3EF7 - chain A; structure by X-ray diffraction, 3.10 A resolution.

== Chain A ==
Molecule: Maltose-binding periplasmic protein, LINKER, Zona pellucida protein 3
Source organism: Escherichia coli (strain K12)
Notes: fragment: ZP3 ZP-N domain
UniProtKB: chimeric construct of P0AEX9, P10761: residues 2-368 from P0AEX9 (MALE_ECOLI) positions 27-393 (UniProt number = residue number + 25); residues 372-473 from P10761 positions 42-143 (UniProt number = residue number - 330)
Amino-acid sequence (481 residues; numbered 1 to 481; the number before each row is that of its first residue):
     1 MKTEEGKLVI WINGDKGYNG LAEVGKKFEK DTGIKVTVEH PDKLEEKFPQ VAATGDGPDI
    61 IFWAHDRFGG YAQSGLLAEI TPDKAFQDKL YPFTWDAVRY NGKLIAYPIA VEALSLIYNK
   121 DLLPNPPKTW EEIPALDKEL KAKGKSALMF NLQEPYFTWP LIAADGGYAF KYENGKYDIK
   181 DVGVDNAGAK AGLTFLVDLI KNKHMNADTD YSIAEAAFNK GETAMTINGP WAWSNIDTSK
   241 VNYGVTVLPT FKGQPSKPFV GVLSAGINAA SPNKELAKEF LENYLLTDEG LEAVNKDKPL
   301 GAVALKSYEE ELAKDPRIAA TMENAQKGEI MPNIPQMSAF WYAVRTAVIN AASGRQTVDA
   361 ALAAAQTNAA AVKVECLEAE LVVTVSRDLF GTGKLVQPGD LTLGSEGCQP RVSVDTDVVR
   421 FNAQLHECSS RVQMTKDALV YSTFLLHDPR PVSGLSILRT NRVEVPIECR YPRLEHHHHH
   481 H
Disordered / not traced: 449-461, 481
Sequence notes: initiating methionine (1); engineered mutation T3 (Ile28 in P0AEX9), A360 (Glu385 in P0AEX9), A363 (Lys388 in P0AEX9), A364 (Asp389 in P0AEX9), N368 (Arg393 in P0AEX9); expression tag (474-481)
Cystine bridges: C376-C469, C408-C428
Bound ions: Zn2+ site 1: M1 (shared with 3 residues of chain B); Zn2+ site 2: E4 (shared with 1 residue of chain B); Zn2+ site 3 near H40 (its only coordinating residue here); Zn2+ site 4: D56 (shared with 2 residues of chain B); Ca2+ site 1: V182, D185, Q366; Zn2+ site 5 near H204 (its only coordinating residue here); Ca2+ site 2: K296, D297; Zn2+ site 6: E378 (shared with 1 residue of chain B); Zn2+ site 7 near H426 (its only coordinating residue here); Zn2+ site 8: E427 (shared with 1 residue of chain B); Zn2+ site 9 near H479 (its only coordinating residue here)
Reported in the primary citation:
  - conformationally variable residues (order/disorder transition): P449 to N461
  - mutagenesis - Y441C: decreased expression in response to MBP-AAA-ZP-N-6His
  - mutagenesis - Y441C: decreased expression in response to full-length ZP3
  - mutagenesis - Y441L, Y441S, Y441V: decreased expression
  - mutagenesis - Y441F: unchanged expression in response to full-length ZP3

== In short ==
The Ca2+ site 1 is built by V182, D185 and Q366. K296 and D297 coordinate Ca2+ site 2. The paper reports that
Y441L, Y441S and Y441V reduce expression; conformational variability at P449; 5 substitutions were tested in
all.
Chain A is Maltose-binding periplasmic protein, LINKER, Zona pellucida protein 3 (Escherichia coli (strain
K12)); the structure, ZP-N domain of mammalian sperm receptor ZP3 (crystal form III), was determined by X-ray
diffraction together with 5OSQ, 3D4C and 3D4G from the same study.
